Entry 1YFK (X-ray diffraction, 2.70 A resolution); this record covers chains A and B.

# Chain A (and B)
Molecule: Phosphoglycerate mutase 1
Source organism: Homo sapiens
Notes: EC 5.4.2.1, 5.4.2.4, 3.1.3.13; chain B of this document is another copy of the same molecule, construct and numbering; everything in this record applies to it too
UniProt: P18669 (PGAM1_HUMAN); residues 1-254 here correspond to UniProt positions 0-253 (UniProt number = residue number - 1)
Chain sequence (262 residues; row label = number of the first residue in the row):
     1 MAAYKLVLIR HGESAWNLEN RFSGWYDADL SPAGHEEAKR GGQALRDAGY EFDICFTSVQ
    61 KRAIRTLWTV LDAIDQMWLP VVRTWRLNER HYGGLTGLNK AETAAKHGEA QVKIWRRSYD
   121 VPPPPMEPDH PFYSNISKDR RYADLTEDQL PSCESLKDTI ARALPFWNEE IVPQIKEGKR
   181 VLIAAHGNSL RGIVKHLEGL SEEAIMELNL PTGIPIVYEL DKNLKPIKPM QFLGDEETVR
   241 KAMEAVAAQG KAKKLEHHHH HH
Unresolved in the structure: 1-2, 246-262 (chain B: 1-2, 243-262)
Sequence notes: expression tag (255-262)
Swiss-Prot annotation at these positions:
  - modified residue: Lys-254 (N6-acetyllysine)
Reported in the primary citation:
  - self-association interface (contacts with another copy of this molecule); pairs are residue here / residue on that copy: Trp-68/Trp-68 (pi stacking), Asp-53, Lys-61, Ile-64, Arg-65, Leu-71, Asp-72, Asp-75, Gln-76, Met-77, Val-81, Arg-83, Arg-140
  - binding site for chloride ion: Trp-68, Arg-83
  - catalytic residues: His-11, Glu-89 (citing earlier work)
  - binding site for citric acid: Arg-10, Arg-62, Arg-90 (proposed by the authors, not directly observed)
  - post-translational modification sites: Ser-23, Ser-118 (citing earlier work)
  - contacts within the chain: Ile-114/Ser-118, Ser-118/Val-121
  - disease-associated variants - M230I: decreased stability (proposed by the authors, not directly observed)
  - binding site for citric acid: Asn-17, Ser-23, Gly-24, Glu-89, Tyr-92, Lys-100, Arg-116, Asn-188

# Interface between chain A and chain B
Contacting residue pairs - 40 pairs, chain A then chain B:
  Glu-51(A) with Arg-140(B), salt bridge
  Phe-52(A) with Arg-140(B), hydrogen bond (backbone-side chain)
  Asp-53(A) with Arg-140(B), salt bridge
  Val-59(A) with Trp-78(B)
  Lys-61(A) with Asp-75(B), salt bridge; Met-77(B)
  Ile-64(A) with Met-77(B); Trp-78(B), hydrophobic
  Arg-65(A) with Asp-72(B), salt bridge; Met-77(B)
  Trp-68(A) with Trp-68(B); Met-77(B), hydrophobic
  Asp-72(A) with Arg-65(B), salt bridge
  Asp-75(A) with Lys-61(B), salt bridge
  Gln-76(A) with Arg-140(B), hydrogen bond
  Met-77(A) with Lys-61(B); Ile-64(B); Arg-65(B); Trp-68(B), hydrophobic; Arg-83(B), hydrogen bond (backbone-side chain)
  Trp-78(A) with Val-59(B); Ile-64(B), hydrophobic; Arg-83(B); Arg-140(B); Arg-141(B)
  Leu-79(A) with Arg-83(B), hydrogen bond (backbone-side chain)
  Val-81(A) with Val-81(B); Arg-83(B)
  Arg-83(A) with Met-77(B), hydrogen bond (side chain-backbone); Trp-78(B); Leu-79(B), hydrogen bond (side chain-backbone); Val-81(B)
  Arg-140(A) with Glu-51(B), salt bridge; Phe-52(B), hydrogen bond (side chain-backbone); Asp-53(B), salt bridge; Gln-76(B), hydrogen bond; Trp-78(B); Arg-180(B)
  Arg-141(A) with Trp-78(B)
  Arg-180(A) with Arg-140(B)
Interface residues without a listed pair, chain A (22 interface residues in all): Asp-27, Leu-71, Pro-80
Interface residues without a listed pair, chain B (21 interface residues in all): Asp-27, Leu-71

# In short
22 residues of chain A and 21 residues of chain B are in contact, with 8 hydrogen bonds and 8 salt bridges.
Among the polar pairs are Glu-51(A)/Arg-140(B), Asp-53(A)/Arg-140(B) and Lys-61(A)/Asp-75(B). From the paper:
catalytic residues His-11(A) and Glu-89(A); M230I of chain A reduces stability.
Chain A and chain B are both Phosphoglycerate mutase 1 (Homo sapiens); the structure, Crystal structure of
human B type phosphoglycerate mutase, was determined by X-ray diffraction, deposited together with 1YJX.
